7UAZ - chain A; structure by X-ray diffraction, 2.65 A resolution.

[Chain A]
Protein: Cytochrome P450 3A4
Source organism: Homo sapiens
Notes: EC 1.14.14.1, 1.14.14.56, 1.14.14.73, 1.14.14.55; engineered mutation(s): residues 3-22 deleted, C-terminal 4-histidine tag
UniProtKB: P08684 (CP3A4_HUMAN); residue numbers follow UniProt; this construct covers 23-503
Chain sequence (487 residues; row label = number of the first residue in the row; note: 20 numbers in that range are skipped by the numbering (no residue carries them; nothing is unmodelled there)):
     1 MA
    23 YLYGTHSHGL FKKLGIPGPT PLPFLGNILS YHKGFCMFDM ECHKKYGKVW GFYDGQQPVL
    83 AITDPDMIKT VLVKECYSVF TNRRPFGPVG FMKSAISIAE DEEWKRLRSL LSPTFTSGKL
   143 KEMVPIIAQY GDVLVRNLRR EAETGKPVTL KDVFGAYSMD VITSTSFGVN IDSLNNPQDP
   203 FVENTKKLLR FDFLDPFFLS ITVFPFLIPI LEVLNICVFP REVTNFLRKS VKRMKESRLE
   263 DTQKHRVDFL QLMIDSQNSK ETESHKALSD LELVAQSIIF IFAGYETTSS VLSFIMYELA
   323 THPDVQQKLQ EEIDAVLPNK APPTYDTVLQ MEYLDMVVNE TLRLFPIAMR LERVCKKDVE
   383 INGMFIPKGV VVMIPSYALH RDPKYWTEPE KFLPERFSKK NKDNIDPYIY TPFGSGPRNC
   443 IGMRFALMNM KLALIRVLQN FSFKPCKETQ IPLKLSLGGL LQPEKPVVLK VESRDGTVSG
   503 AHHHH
Not modelled in the structure: 1-2, 23-27, 207-216, 260-266, 279-287, 497-507
Sequence notes: expression tag (504-507)
Bound ions: heme Fe: Cys-442 (together with O3L)
Residues lining bound ligands:
  - heme (HEM): Arg-105, Ile-118, Ser-119, Trp-126, Arg-130, Phe-137, Ile-301, Phe-302, Ala-305, Gly-306, Thr-309, Val-313, Leu-364, Ile-369, Ala-370, Leu-373, Arg-375, Pro-434, Phe-435, Gly-436, Ser-437, Arg-440, Asn-441, Cys-442, Ile-443, Gly-444, Phe-447, Ala-448, Met-452
  - O3L ((N-[([2,2'-bipyridin]-5-yl-kappa~2~N~1~,N~1'~)methyl]-3-{[(pyridin-3-yl)methyl]sulfanyl}propanamide)bis[2-(pyridin-2-yl-kappaN)phenyl-kappaC~1~]iridium): Phe-57, Arg-105, Arg-106, Pro-107, Phe-108, Ser-119, Phe-220, Thr-224, Ala-305, Thr-309, Ile-369, Met-371, Arg-372, Glu-374, Cys-442, Gly-481, Leu-482
From the paper describing this entry:
  - binding site for O3L: Phe-57, Phe-108, Phe-220, Leu-482

[In short]
Chain A binds heme and compound O3L. The paper reports a binding site for O3L at Phe-57, Phe-108 and Phe-220
among others.
Chain A is Cytochrome P450 3A4 (Homo sapiens); the structure, Crystal structure of human CYP3A4 with the caged
inhibitor, was determined by X-ray diffraction.
